8E9W - chains B and C of the 5 polymer chains in the assembly; structure by electron microscopy, 2.69 A resolution.

Chain B:
Protein: miniGq
Organism: Homo sapiens
Chain sequence (246 residues; numbered 1 to 246; the number before each row is that of its first residue):
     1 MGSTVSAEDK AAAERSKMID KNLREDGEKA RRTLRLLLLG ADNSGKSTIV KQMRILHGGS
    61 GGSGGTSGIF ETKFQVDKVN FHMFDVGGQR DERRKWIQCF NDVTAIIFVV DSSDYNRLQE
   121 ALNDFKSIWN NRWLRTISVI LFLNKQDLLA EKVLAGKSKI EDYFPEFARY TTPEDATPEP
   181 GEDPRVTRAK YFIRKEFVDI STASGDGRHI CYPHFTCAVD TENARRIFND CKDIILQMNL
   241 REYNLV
Not modelled in the structure: 1-4, 53-67, 88-92, 174-182

Chain C:
Protein: Guanine nucleotide-binding protein G(I)/G(S)/G(T) subunit beta-1
Organism: Homo sapiens
Reference sequence: P62873 (GBB1_HUMAN); residue numbers follow UniProt; this construct covers 2-340
Chain sequence (339 residues; numbered 2 to 340; the number before each row is that of its first residue):
     2 SELDQLRQEA EQLKNQIRDA RKACADATLS QITNNIDPVG RIQMRTRRTL RGHLAKIYAM
    62 HWGTDSRLLV SASQDGKLII WDSYTTNKVH AIPLRSSWVM TCAYAPSGNY VACGGLDNIC
   122 SIYNLKTREG NVRVSRELAG HTGYLSCCRF LDDNQIVTSS GDTTCALWDI ETGQQTTTFT
   182 GHTGDVMSLS LAPDTRLFVS GACDASAKLW DVREGMCRQT FTGHESDINA ICFFPNGNAF
   242 ATGSDDATCR LFDLRADQEL MTYSHDNIIC GITSVSFSKS GRLLLAGYDD FNCNVWDALK
   302 ADRAGVLAGH DNRVSCLGVT DDGMAVATGS WDSFLKIWN
Curated features (UniProtKB/Swiss-Prot):
  - modified residue: S2 (N-acetylserine), H266 (Phosphohistidine)
  - natural variant: L30 (L30F: In MRD42; uncertain significance), R52 (R52G: In MRD42), G64 (G64V: In MRD42), D76 (D76E: In MRD42; D76G: In MRD42), G77 (G77S: In MRD42), K78 (K78R: In MRD42), I80 (I80N: In MRD42; I80T: In MRD42), H91 (H91R: In MRD42; uncertain significance), A92 (A92T: In MRD42), P94 (P94S: In MRD42), L95 (L95P: In MRD42), R96 (R96L: In MRD42), 5 further natural variant entries in UniProt

How chain B and chain C interact:
Residue-residue contacts - 41 pairs, chain B then chain C:
  A13(B) - N88(C)
  R15(B) - V90(C)  hydrogen bond (side chain-backbone)
  R15(B) - H91(C)
  S16(B) - N88(C)
  S16(B) - K89(C)  hydrogen bond (side chain-backbone)
  I19(B) - K89(C)
  I19(B) - A92(C)  hydrophobic
  D20(B) - K89(C)  salt bridge
  L23(B) - G53(C)
  L23(B) - L55(C)
  L23(B) - I80(C)  hydrophobic
  L23(B) - K89(C)
  D26(B) - K78(C)  salt bridge
  G27(B) - L55(C)
  R35(B) - S98(C)
  R35(B) - W99(C)
  G68(B) - L117(C)
  G68(B) - D118(C)  hydrogen bond (backbone-backbone)
  G68(B) - N119(C)
  I69(B) - W99(C)
  I69(B) - L117(C)
  F84(B) - W99(C)  hydrophobic
  K95(B) - Y145(C)
  K95(B) - D228(C)  salt bridge
  K95(B) - N230(C)
  K95(B) - D246(C)  salt bridge
  W96(B) - L117(C)  hydrophobic
  W96(B) - Y145(C)
  Q98(B) - Y59(C)  hydrogen bond
  Q98(B) - M101(C)
  Q98(B) - W332(C)
  C99(B) - Y59(C)
  C99(B) - Q75(C)  hydrogen bond (backbone-side chain)
  C99(B) - W99(C)
  C99(B) - M101(C)  hydrophobic
  F100(B) - W99(C)  hydrophobic
  F100(B) - L117(C)  hydrophobic
  N101(B) - K57(C)
  N101(B) - W332(C)
  W133(B) - R314(C)
  W133(B) - W332(C)  hydrophobic
Other interface residues (no listed pair), chain B (22 interface residues in all): D9, A12, R31
Other interface residues (no listed pair), chain C (27 interface residues in all): D186, M188, C204

Summary:
The interface between chain B and chain C involves 22 residues on one side and 27 on the other, with 5
hydrogen bonds and 4 salt bridges. Polar pairs include D20(B)-K89(C), D26(B)-K78(C) and K95(B)-D228(C).
Chain B is miniGq and chain C is Guanine nucleotide-binding protein G(I)/G(S)/G(T) subunit beta-1, both from
Homo sapiens; the structure, CryoEM structure of miniGq-coupled hM3Dq in complex with DCZ, was determined by
electron microscopy together with 8E9X, 8E9Y, 8E9Z and 8EA0 from the same study.
